Entry 8YHE (electron microscopy, 3.07 A resolution); this record covers chains C and M of the 14 polymer chains in the assembly.

Chain C:
Name: protein structure
Chain sequence (200 residues; each row starts with the number of its first residue):
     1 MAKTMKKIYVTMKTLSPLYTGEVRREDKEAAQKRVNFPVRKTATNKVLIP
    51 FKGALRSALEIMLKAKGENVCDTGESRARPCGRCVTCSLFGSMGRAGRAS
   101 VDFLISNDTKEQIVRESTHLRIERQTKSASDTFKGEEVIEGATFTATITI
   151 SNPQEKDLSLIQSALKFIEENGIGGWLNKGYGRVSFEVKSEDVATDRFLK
Not modelled in the structure: 1
Metal / ion sites: Zn2+: Cys71, Cys81, Cys84, Cys87

Chain M:
Molecule: 48-nt RNA strand
Sequence (48 nucleotides; each row starts with the number of its first residue; numbers below 1 keep their minus sign (G-8 is residue -8)):
    -8 GUUAAAACUCUUCUCAUGCUGGAUUCGAAAUUAGGUGCGCUUCGCGUU
Not modelled in the structure: 38-39

Chain C / chain M interface:
Contacting residue pairs (58; chain C residue first):
  Tyr19(C) with G25(M), phosphate contact
  Thr20(C) with G25(M), hydrogen bond to the phosphate
  Gly21(C) with A24(M), hydrogen bond to the sugar; G25(M), hydrogen bond to the phosphate
  Glu22(C) with A24(M), base contact
  Val23(C) with A24(M), sugar contact
  Lys28(C) with A24(M), hydrogen bond to the base
  Phe37(C) with U27(M), base contact; G28(M), base contact
  Arg40(C) with A24(M), salt bridge to the phosphate
  Pro50(C) with U23(M), phosphate contact; A24(M), phosphate contact
  Lys52(C) with A21(M), salt bridge to the phosphate; U22(M), salt bridge to the phosphate; U23(M), sugar contact
  Gly53(C) with U23(M), base contact
  Arg56(C) with A21(M), hydrogen bond to the phosphate; U22(M), salt bridge to the phosphate
  Ser57(C) with U23(M), hydrogen bond to the base
  Pro80(C) with A21(M), sugar contact
  Phe90(C) with A21(M), phosphate contact; U22(M), phosphate contact
  Gly91(C) with A21(M), sugar contact
  Ser92(C) with A20(M), hydrogen bond to the sugar; A21(M), sugar contact
  Met93(C) with A20(M), hydrogen bond to the sugar; A21(M), base contact
  Gly94(C) with A20(M), sugar contact
  Arg95(C) with A20(M), sugar contact
  Ala96(C) with A20(M), phosphate contact; A21(M), phosphate contact
  Gly97(C) with A21(M), hydrogen bond to the phosphate
  Thr118(C) with G30(M), base contact
  His119(C) with G30(M), phosphate contact
  Leu120(C) with G28(M), hydrogen bond to the sugar; C29(M), phosphate contact; G30(M), sugar contact; C31(M), sugar contact
  Arg121(C) with U27(M), sugar contact; G28(M), hydrogen bond to the base; C29(M), phosphate contact
  Ile122(C) with C29(M), hydrogen bond to the phosphate; C31(M), sugar contact
  Arg124(C) with C29(M), salt bridge to the phosphate
  Lys127(C) with C29(M), base contact; C31(M), hydrogen bond to the sugar; U32(M), sugar contact
  Ser128(C) with C31(M), sugar contact
  Ala129(C) with C31(M), base contact
  Asp131(C) with G28(M), hydrogen bond to the base
  Thr132(C) with G30(M), base contact
  Phe133(C) with G28(M), base contact
  Gly174(C) with G25(M), sugar contact
  Gly175(C) with G25(M), phosphate contact; G26(M), phosphate contact
  Trp176(C) with G26(M), hydrogen bond to the phosphate
  Leu177(C) with G26(M), hydrogen bond to the phosphate
  Asn178(C) with U27(M), hydrogen bond to the phosphate
Also at the interface, not in a pair above, chain C (42 interface residues in all): Ala54, Thr73, Lys179

Summary:
The interface between chain C and chain M involves 42 residues on one side and 13 on the other, with 17
hydrogen bonds and 5 salt bridges. Polar contacts include Lys28(C)-A24(M), Ser57(C)-U23(M) and
Arg121(C)-G28(M). Cys71(C), Cys81(C), Cys84(C) and Cys87(C) coordinate Zn2+.
Here chain C is protein structure and chain M is a 48-nt RNA strand. Entry 8YHE (Cryo-EM structure of
CTR-bound type VII CRISPR-Cas complex at post-state II) was determined by electron microscopy together with
8YHD, 8Z4J, 8Z4L, 8Z99, 8Z9C and 8Z9E from the same study.
